PDB entry 6BGL | electron microscopy, 3.40 A resolution | chains K and n of the 42 polymer chains in the assembly

[Chain K]
Molecule: Proteasome subunit alpha
From: Mycobacterium tuberculosis
Notes: EC 3.4.25.1
UniProtKB: A5U4D5 (PSA_MYCTA); residues 1-248 here = UniProt positions 1-248
Chain sequence (248 residues; row label = number of the first residue in the row):
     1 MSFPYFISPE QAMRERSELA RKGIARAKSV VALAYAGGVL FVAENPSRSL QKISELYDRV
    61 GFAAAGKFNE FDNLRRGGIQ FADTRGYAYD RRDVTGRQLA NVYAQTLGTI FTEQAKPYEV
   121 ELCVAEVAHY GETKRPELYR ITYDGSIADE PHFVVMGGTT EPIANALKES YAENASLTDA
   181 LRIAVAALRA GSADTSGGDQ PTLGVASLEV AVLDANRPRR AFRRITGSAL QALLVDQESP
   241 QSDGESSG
Unresolved in the structure: 1-7, 191-202, 235-248
Reported in the primary citation:
  - mutagenesis - K52A: abolished catalytic activity on HspR

[Chain n]
Molecule: Bacterial proteasome activator
From: Mycobacterium tuberculosis
UniProtKB: P9WKX2 (BPA_MYCTO); numbering as in UniProt (aligned over 1-174)
Chain sequence (174 residues; row label = number of the first residue in the row):
     1 MVIGLSTGSD DDDVEVIGGV DPRLIAVQEN DSDESSLTDL VEQPAKVMRI GTMIKQLLEE
    61 VRAAPLDEAS RNRLRDIHAT SIRELEDGLA PELREELDRL TLPFNEDAVP SDAELRIAQA
   121 QLVGWLEGLF HGIQTALFAQ QMAARAQLQQ MRQGALPPGV GKSGQHGHGT GQYL
Unresolved in the structure: 1-170
Curated features (UniProtKB/Swiss-Prot):
  - motif: Gln-172 to Leu-174 (HbYX motif)
Reported in the primary citation:
  - mutagenesis - P65G, F138E: abolished catalytic activity

[Interface between chain K and chain n]
Pairs across the interface (14):
  Gly-23(K) with Tyr-173(n)
  Arg-26(K) with Tyr-173(n), hydrogen bond
  Ala-27(K) with Leu-174(n)
  Leu-50(K) with Gln-172(n)
  Lys-52(K) with Leu-174(n), hydrogen bond (side chain-backbone)
  Ala-65(K) with Leu-174(n)
  Gly-66(K) with Tyr-173(n); Leu-174(n), hydrogen bond (backbone-backbone)
  Lys-67(K) with Gly-171(n); Leu-174(n), hydrogen bond (backbone-backbone)
  Phe-68(K) with Gln-172(n); Leu-174(n), hydrophobic
  Phe-71(K) with Leu-174(n), hydrophobic
  Glu-119(K) with Tyr-173(n), hydrogen bond
Also at the interface, not in a pair above, chain K (12 interface residues in all): Ala-64

[In short]
The interface between chain K and chain n involves 12 residues on one side and 4 on the other; the contacts
include 5 hydrogen bonds. Polar pairs include Arg-26(K)/Tyr-173(n), Lys-52(K)/Leu-174(n) and
Glu-119(K)/Tyr-173(n). From the paper: P65G and F138E of chain n abolish catalytic activity; K52A of chain K
abolishes catalytic activity on HspR.
Here chain K is Proteasome subunit alpha and chain n is Bacterial proteasome activator, both from
Mycobacterium tuberculosis. Entry 6BGL (Doubly PafE-capped 20S core particle in Mycobacterium tuberculosis)
was determined by electron microscopy (same publication as 6BGO).
